9O6S - chains P and Q of the 24 polymer chains in the assembly; structure by electron microscopy, 21.00 A resolution (very low resolution: no residue pairs are listed; an interface is given only as per-side residue counts).

Chain P:
Protein: Prohibitin 1
Organism: Homo sapiens
Reference sequence: P35232 (PHB1_HUMAN); residues 1-272 here = UniProt positions 1-272
Amino-acid sequence (272 residues; each row starts with the number of its first residue):
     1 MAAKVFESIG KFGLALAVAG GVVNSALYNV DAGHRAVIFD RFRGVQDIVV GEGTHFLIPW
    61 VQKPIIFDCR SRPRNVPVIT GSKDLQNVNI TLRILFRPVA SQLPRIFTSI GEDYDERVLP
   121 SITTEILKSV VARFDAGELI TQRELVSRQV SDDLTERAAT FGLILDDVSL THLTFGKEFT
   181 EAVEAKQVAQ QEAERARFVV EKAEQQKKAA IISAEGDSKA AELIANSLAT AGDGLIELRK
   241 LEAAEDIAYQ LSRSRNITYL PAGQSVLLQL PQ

Chain Q:
Protein: Prohibitin-2
Organism: Homo sapiens
Reference sequence: Q99623 (PHB2_HUMAN); residues 1-299 here = UniProt positions 1-299
Amino-acid sequence (299 residues; each row starts with the number of its first residue):
     1 MAQNLKDLAG RLPAGPRGMG TALKLLLGAG AVAYGVRESV FTVEGGHRAI FFNRIGGVQQ
    61 DTILAEGLHF RIPWFQYPII YDIRARPRKI SSPTGSKDLQ MVNISLRVLS RPNAQELPSM
   121 YQRLGLDYEE RVLPSIVNEV LKSVVAKFNA SQLITQRAQV SLLIRRELTE RAKDFSLILD
   181 DVAITELSFS REYTAAVEAK QVAQQEAQRA QFLVEKAKQE QRQKIVQAEG EAEAAKMLGE
   241 ALSKNPGYIK LRKIRAAQNI SKTIATSQNR IYLTADNLVL NLQDESFTRG SDSLIKGKK

Interface between chain P and chain Q:
At this resolution (21 A) residue pairs are not listed: 83 residues of chain P and 84 of chain Q lie at the interface.

Summary:
Chain P and chain Q form an interface of 83 and 84 residues respectively.
Here chain P is Prohibitin 1 and chain Q is Prohibitin-2, both from Homo sapiens. Entry 9O6S (Structure of the
human prohibitin complex in the closed state) was determined by electron microscopy, deposited together with
9O6T.
